PDB entry 7L8Y | electron microscopy, 4.20 A resolution (low resolution: residue-level contacts below are approximate; hydrogen-bond / salt-bridge calls are withheld) | chains C and D of the 8 polymer chains in the assembly

Chain C:
Name: BG505 SOSIP.v5.2 N241/N289 - gp120
Organism: Human immunodeficiency virus 1
Sequence (503 residues; numbered -1 to 503 plus 11 insertion-coded residues; 13 numbers in that range are skipped by the numbering (no residue carries them; nothing is unmodelled there); the number before each row is that of its first residue; a row labelled like 185A-185J holds insertion residues (185A, then the next letters in order); numbers below 1 keep their minus sign (Met-1 is residue -1)):
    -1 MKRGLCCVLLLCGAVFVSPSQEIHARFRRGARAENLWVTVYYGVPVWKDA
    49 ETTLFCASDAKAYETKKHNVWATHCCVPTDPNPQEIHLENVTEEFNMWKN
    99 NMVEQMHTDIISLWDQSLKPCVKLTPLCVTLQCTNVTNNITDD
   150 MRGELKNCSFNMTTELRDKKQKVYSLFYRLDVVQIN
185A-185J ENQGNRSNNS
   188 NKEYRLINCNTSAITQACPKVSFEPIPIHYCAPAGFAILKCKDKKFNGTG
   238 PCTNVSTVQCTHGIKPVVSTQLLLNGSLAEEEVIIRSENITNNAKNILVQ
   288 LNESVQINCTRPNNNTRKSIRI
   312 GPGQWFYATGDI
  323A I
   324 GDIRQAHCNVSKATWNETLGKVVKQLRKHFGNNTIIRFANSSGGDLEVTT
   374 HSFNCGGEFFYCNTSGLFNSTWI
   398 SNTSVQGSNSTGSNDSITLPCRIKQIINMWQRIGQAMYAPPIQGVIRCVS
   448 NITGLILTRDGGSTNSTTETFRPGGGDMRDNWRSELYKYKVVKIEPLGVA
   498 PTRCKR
Not modelled in the structure: -1 to 32, 59-65, 185A-185J, 398-412
Disulfides: Cys54-Cys73, Cys119-Cys205, Cys126-Cys196, Cys131-Cys157, Cys218-Cys247, Cys228-Cys239, Cys296-Cys331, Cys378-Cys445, Cys385-Cys418
Covalently attached groups: N-acetylglucosamine (NAG) linked to Asn133, Asn137, Asn156, Asn160, Asn197, Asn234, Asn241, Asn262, Asn289, Asn295, Asn301, Asn332, Asn339, Asn386, Asn392, Asn448

Chain D:
Name: BG505 SOSIP.v5.2 N241/N289 - gp41
Organism: Human immunodeficiency virus 1
Sequence (145 residues; each row starts with the number of its first residue):
   520 LGFLGAAGSTMGAASMTLTVQARNLLSGIVQQQSNLLRAPECQQHLLKLT
   570 VWGIKQLQARVLAVERYLRDQQLLGIWGCSGKLICCTNVPWNSTWSNRNL
   620 SEIWDNMTWLQWDKEISNYTQIIYGLLEESQNQQEKNEQDLLALD
Not modelled in the structure: 520, 663-664
Disulfides: Cys598-Cys604
Covalently attached groups: N-acetylglucosamine (NAG) linked to Asn611, Asn637

Chain C / chain D interface:
Pairs across the interface (102):
  Leu34(C) - Pro609(D)
  Leu34(C) - Trp610(D)
  Leu34(C) - Leu619(D)
  Trp35(C) - Asn607(D)
  Trp35(C) - Val608(D)
  Trp35(C) - Pro609(D)
  Val36(C) - Cys604(D)
  Val36(C) - Thr606(D)
  Val36(C) - Val608(D)
  Val36(C) - Pro609(D)
  Val36(C) - Trp610(D)
  Val36(C) - Ile642(D)
  Thr37(C) - Ile603(D)
  Thr37(C) - Cys604(D)
  Val38(C) - Leu593(D)
  Val38(C) - Trp596(D)
  Val38(C) - Leu602(D)
  Val38(C) - Ile603(D)
  Val38(C) - Cys604(D)
  Val38(C) - Leu646(D)
  Tyr39(C) - Leu602(D)
  Tyr39(C) - Ile603(D)
  Tyr39(C) - Trp623(D)
  Tyr39(C) - Trp628(D)
  Tyr40(C) - Leu537(D)
  Tyr40(C) - Ala541(D)
  Tyr40(C) - Tyr586(D)
  Tyr40(C) - Gln590(D)
  Tyr40(C) - Leu602(D)
  Gly41(C) - Leu537(D)
  Gly41(C) - Gln540(D)
  Val42(C) - Leu537(D)
  Val42(C) - Gln540(D)
  Val42(C) - Trp628(D)
  Pro43(C) - Leu523(D)
  Pro43(C) - Gln540(D)
  Pro43(C) - Trp628(D)
  Pro43(C) - Leu629(D)
  Val44(C) - Trp628(D)
  Val44(C) - Leu629(D)
  Trp45(C) - Leu523(D)
  Trp45(C) - Ala526(D)
  Trp45(C) - Leu629(D)
  Lys46(C) - Asp632(D)
  Phe53(C) - Gln551(D)
  Thr71(C) - His564(D)
  His72(C) - Leu565(D)
  His72(C) - Leu568(D)
  Cys74(C) - Ala558(D)
  Cys74(C) - Cys561(D)  disulfide
  Val75(C) - Asn554(D)
  Val75(C) - Leu555(D)
  Ile84(C) - Gly521(D)
  Ile84(C) - Phe522(D)
  Ile84(C) - Leu523(D)
  Ile84(C) - Gly524(D)
  Leu86(C) - Gly524(D)
  Glu87(C) - Gly527(D)
  Asn88(C) - Gly527(D)
  Val89(C) - Gly527(D)
  Asp107(C) - Trp571(D)
  Leu111(C) - Trp571(D)
  Ala221(C) - Leu544(D)
  Ala221(C) - Ile548(D)
  Ala221(C) - Arg585(D)
  Gly222(C) - Leu544(D)
  Phe223(C) - Arg585(D)
  Ala224(C) - Phe522(D)
  Thr244(C) - Leu523(D)
  Lys490(C) - Arg585(D)
  Ile491(C) - Phe522(D)
  Ile491(C) - Leu523(D)
  Leu494(C) - Asp589(D)
  Leu494(C) - Leu593(D)
  Leu494(C) - Tyr643(D)
  Val496(C) - Trp610(D)
  Val496(C) - Trp628(D)
  Val496(C) - Trp631(D)
  Val496(C) - Ile635(D)
  Val496(C) - Ile642(D)
  Ala497(C) - Met530(D)
  Ala497(C) - Trp610(D)
  Ala497(C) - Trp623(D)
  Ala497(C) - Trp628(D)
  Ala497(C) - Trp631(D)
  Pro498(C) - Trp610(D)
  Pro498(C) - Leu619(D)
  Pro498(C) - Ile622(D)
  Pro498(C) - Trp623(D)
  Pro498(C) - Trp631(D)
  Thr499(C) - Leu619(D)
  Cys501(C) - Cys605(D)  disulfide
  Lys502(C) - Thr606(D)
  Lys502(C) - Asn607(D)
  Arg503(C) - Trp596(D)
  Arg503(C) - Gly597(D)
  Arg503(C) - Cys598(D)
  Arg503(C) - Cys604(D)
  Arg503(C) - Cys605(D)
  Arg503(C) - Thr606(D)
  Arg503(C) - Asn607(D)
  Arg503(C) - Gln650(D)
Also at the interface, not in a pair above, chain C (46 interface residues in all): Pro76, Ser110, Gln114, Leu226, Gly495, Arg500
Also at the interface, not in a pair above, chain D (57 interface residues in all): Ala533, Asn543, Gly547, Arg557, Gln575, Leu592, Trp614
Cross-chain cystine bridges: Cys74(C)-Cys561(D), Cys501(C)-Cys605(D)

Summary:
The interface between chain C and chain D involves 46 residues on one side and 57 on the other, with 2
disulfide bonds. N-acetylglucosamine is covalently linked to Asn133(C), Asn137(C), Asn156(C), Asn160(C),
Asn197(C) and Asn234(C) and 10 more.
Here chain C is BG505 SOSIP.v5.2 N241/N289 - gp120 and chain D is BG505 SOSIP.v5.2 N241/N289 - gp41, both from
Human immunodeficiency virus 1. Entry 7L8Y (BG505 SOSIP.v5.2 N241/N289 in complex with the polyclonal Fab
pAbC-5 from animal Rh.33311 (Wk26 time point)) was determined by electron microscopy together with 7L7T, 7L7U,
7L85, 7L86, 7L87, 7L88 and 15 further entries from the same study.
